Entry 8WFZ (electron microscopy, 4.30 A resolution (low resolution: residue-level contacts below are approximate; hydrogen-bond / salt-bridge calls are withheld)); this record covers chains B and C of the 4 polymer chains in the assembly.

[Chain B (and C)]
Protein: Potassium channel GORK
From: Arabidopsis thaliana
Notes: chain C of this document is another copy of the same molecule, construct and numbering; everything in this record applies to it too
UniProt: Q94A76 (GORK_ARATH); residues 1-820 here = UniProt positions 1-820
Chain sequence (820 residues; row label = number of the first residue in the row):
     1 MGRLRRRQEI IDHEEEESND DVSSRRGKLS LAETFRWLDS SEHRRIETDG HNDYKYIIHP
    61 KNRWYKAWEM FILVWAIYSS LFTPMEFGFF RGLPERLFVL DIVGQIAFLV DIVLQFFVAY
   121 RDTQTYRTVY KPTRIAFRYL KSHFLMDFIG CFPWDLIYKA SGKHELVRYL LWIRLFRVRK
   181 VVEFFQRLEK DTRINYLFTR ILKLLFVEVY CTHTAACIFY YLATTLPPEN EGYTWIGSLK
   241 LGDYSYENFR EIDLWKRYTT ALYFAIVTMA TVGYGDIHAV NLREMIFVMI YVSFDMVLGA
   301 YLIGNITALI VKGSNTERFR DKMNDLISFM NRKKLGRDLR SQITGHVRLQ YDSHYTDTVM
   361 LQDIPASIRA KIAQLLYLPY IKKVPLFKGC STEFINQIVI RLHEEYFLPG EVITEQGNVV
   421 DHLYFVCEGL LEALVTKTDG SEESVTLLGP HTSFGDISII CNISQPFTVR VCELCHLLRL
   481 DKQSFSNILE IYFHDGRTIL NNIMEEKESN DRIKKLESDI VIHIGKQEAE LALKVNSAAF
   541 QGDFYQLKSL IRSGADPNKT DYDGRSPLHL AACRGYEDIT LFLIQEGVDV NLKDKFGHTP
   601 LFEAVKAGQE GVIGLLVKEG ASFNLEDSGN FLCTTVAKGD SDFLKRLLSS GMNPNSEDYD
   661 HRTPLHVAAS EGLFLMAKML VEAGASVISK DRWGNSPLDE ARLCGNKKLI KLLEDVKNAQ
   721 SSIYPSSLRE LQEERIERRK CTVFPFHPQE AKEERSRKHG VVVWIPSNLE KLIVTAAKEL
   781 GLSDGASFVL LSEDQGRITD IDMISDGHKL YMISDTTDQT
Unresolved in the structure: 1-57, 714-820
UniProt features mapped onto this chain:
  - binding site (a nucleoside 3',5'-cyclic phosphate): Leu386 to Glu508
Reported in the primary citation:
  - post-translational modification sites: Ser649 (citing earlier work)

[Interface between chain B and chain C]
Residue-residue contacts (101; chain B residue first):
  Thr125(B) with Leu474(C)
  Lys190(B) with Arg337(C); Thr344(C)
  Thr192(B) with Arg320(C); Asn324(C)
  Arg193(B) with Asn324(C)
  Ile194(B) with Arg320(C)
  Asn195(B) with Glu317(C); Arg320(C); Asn324(C)
  Tyr196(B) with Glu317(C); Arg320(C)
  Leu197(B) with Glu317(C)
  Arg200(B) with Glu317(C)
  Gly232(B) with Gly242(C)
  Tyr233(B) with Gly242(C)
  Ser238(B) with Gly242(C)
  Phe264(B) with Tyr274(C)
  Thr268(B) with Tyr274(C)
  Thr271(B) with Thr271(C); Val272(C)
  Gly273(B) with Val272(C); Gly273(C)
  Gly275(B) with Tyr274(C)
  Ile277(B) with Tyr274(C)
  His278(B) with Asp276(C)
  Ala279(B) with Asp276(C)
  Val280(B) with Leu241(C); Gly242(C)
  Met285(B) with Tyr263(C)
  Val288(B) with Tyr274(C)
  Met289(B) with Tyr263(C); Ile266(C)
  Met296(B) with Met269(C)
  Ala300(B) with Ile303(C); Ile306(C)
  Tyr301(B) with Ile306(C)
  Ile303(B) with Ile303(C)
  Gly304(B) with Thr307(C); Ile310(C)
  Asn305(B) with Ile310(C)
  Thr307(B) with Thr307(C)
  Ala308(B) with Ile310(C)
  Lys312(B) with Val311(C)
  Asp352(B) with Phe329(C)
  Thr356(B) with Phe329(C)
  Val359(B) with Leu326(C)
  Asp363(B) with Leu326(C)
  Pro365(B) with His346(C)
  Ser367(B) with Glu411(C); Val412(C)
  Ile368(B) with Ile343(C)
  Lys371(B) with Leu339(C); Val412(C)
  Ile372(B) with Leu335(C)
  Leu375(B) with Leu335(C)
  Gln397(B) with Asn418(C); Val419(C)
  Ile488(B) with Val419(C)
  Ile491(B) with Val419(C); Asn462(C)
  Tyr492(B) with Gly417(C)
  Leu533(B) with Leu533(C)
  Phe540(B) with Tyr562(C)
  Gln546(B) with Lys526(C)
  Asp561(B) with Tyr562(C)
  Tyr562(B) with Phe540(C)
  Asp563(B) with Arg565(C)
  Arg565(B) with Asp563(C); Arg565(C); Phe596(C)
  Leu570(B) with Tyr562(C)
  Asp594(B) with Phe596(C)
  Phe596(B) with Glu603(C)
  His598(B) with Phe596(C)
  Glu603(B) with Lys595(C); Phe596(C)
  Asn630(B) with Thr634(C)
  Thr634(B) with Asn630(C)
  Ala637(B) with Tyr659(C)
  Tyr659(B) with Cys633(C); Ala637(C); Val667(C)
  Asp660(B) with Val667(C); Ser670(C)
  Arg662(B) with Arg692(C)
  Ser670(B) with Arg692(C)
  Glu671(B) with Tyr659(C)
  Arg692(B) with Arg662(C); His666(C); Val667(C); Ser670(C); Glu700(C)
  Trp693(B) with Arg662(C); His666(C); Trp693(C)
  Asn695(B) with Trp693(C)
  Glu700(B) with Arg692(C); Trp693(C)
  Leu703(B) with Arg692(C); Trp693(C)
Interface residues without a listed pair, chain B (85 interface residues in all): Tyr126, Arg127, Leu188, Val272, Tyr274, Val292, Asn315, Leu376, Glu393, Asn536, Ser537, Cys573, His666
Interface residues without a listed pair, chain C (73 interface residues in all): Tyr244, Thr259, Leu262, Ala270, Leu302, Thr316, Asp321, Asp325, Ile327, Lys333, Glu405, Ile463, Ser464, Glu473, Ser537, Gln541, Asp658, Glu671, Asn695

[In short]
The interface between chain B and chain C involves 85 residues on one side and 73 on the other. From UniProt:
nucleoside 3',5'-cyclic phosphate-binding residues Leu386(B) and Glu508(B) on chain B. From the paper: a
modification site at Ser649(B).
Both chains are Potassium channel GORK (Arabidopsis thaliana). Entry 8WFZ (AtGORK Full length 2) was
determined by electron microscopy, deposited together with 9KHE, 9KHF and 9KHG.
